6KXS - chains L and J of the 12 polymer chains in the assembly; structure by electron microscopy, 3.40 A resolution.

[Chain L]
Name: Immunoglobulin heavy constant mu
Source organism: Homo sapiens
Reference sequence: P01871 (IGHM_HUMAN); residues 229-576 here correspond to UniProt positions 106-453 (UniProt number = residue number - 123)
Chain sequence (383 residues; each row starts with the number of its first residue):
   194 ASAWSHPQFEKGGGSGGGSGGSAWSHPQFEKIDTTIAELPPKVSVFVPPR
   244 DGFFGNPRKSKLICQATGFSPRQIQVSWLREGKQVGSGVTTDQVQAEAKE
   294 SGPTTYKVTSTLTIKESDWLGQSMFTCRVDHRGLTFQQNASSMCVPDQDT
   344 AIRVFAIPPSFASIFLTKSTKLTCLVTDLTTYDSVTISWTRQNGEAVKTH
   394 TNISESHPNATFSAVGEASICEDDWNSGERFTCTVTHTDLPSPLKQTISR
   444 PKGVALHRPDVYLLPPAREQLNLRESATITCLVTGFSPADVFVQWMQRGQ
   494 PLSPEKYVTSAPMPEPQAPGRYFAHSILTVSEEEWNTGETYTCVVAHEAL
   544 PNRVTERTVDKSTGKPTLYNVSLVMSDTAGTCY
Disordered / not traced: 194-344, 445-448
Construct notes: expression tag (194-228)
Cystine bridges: Cys367-Cys426, Cys474-Cys536
Glycans and other covalent adducts: N-acetylglucosamine (NAG) linked to Asn563
From the paper describing this entry:
  - post-translational modification sites: Asn563
  - binding site for N-acetylglucosamine: Asn563
  - specificity-determining residues: Arg451, Arg514 (by similarity / conservation)

[Chain J]
Name: Immunoglobulin J chain
Source organism: Homo sapiens
Reference sequence: P01591 (IGJ_HUMAN); residues 1-136 here correspond to UniProt positions 24-159 (UniProt number = residue number + 23)
Chain sequence (136 residues; each row starts with the number of its first residue):
     1 EDERIVLVDNKCKCARITSRIIRSSEDPNEDIVERNIRIIVPLNNRENIS
    51 DPTSPLRTRFVYHLSDLCKKCDPTEVELDNQIVTATQSNICDEDSATETC
   101 YTYDRNKCYTAVVPLVYGGETKMVETALTPDACYPD
Disordered / not traced: 1-2, 70-97
Cystine bridges: Cys12-Cys100, Cys108-Cys133
Glycans and other covalent adducts: N-acetylglucosamine (NAG) linked to Asn48
Residues lining bound ligands: N-acetylglucosamine (NAG; 2-acetamido-2-deoxy-beta-D-glucopyranose): Arg4, Arg20, Ile22, Glu34, Asn36

[How chain L and chain J interact]
Inter-chain disulfides: Cys575(L)-Cys14(J)
Residue-residue contacts (42):
  Arg461(L) - Asn29(J)  hydrogen bond (side chain-backbone)
  Leu464(L) - Asn29(J)
  Asn465(L) - Asn29(J)
  Arg467(L) - Pro28(J)
  Glu525(L) - Asn29(J)  hydrogen bond
  Asn529(L) - Arg23(J)  hydrogen bond (backbone-side chain)
  Ser555(L) - Ile21(J)
  Lys558(L) - Val33(J)
  Pro559(L) - Val33(J)
  Thr560(L) - Ile32(J)
  Thr560(L) - Val33(J)  hydrogen bond (backbone-backbone)
  Leu561(L) - Ile32(J)  hydrophobic
  Leu561(L) - Val33(J)  hydrogen bond (backbone-backbone)
  Leu561(L) - Glu34(J)
  Leu561(L) - Arg35(J)  hydrogen bond (backbone-backbone)
  Tyr562(L) - Arg35(J)
  Asn563(L) - Asn36(J)  hydrogen bond
  Asn563(L) - Ile37(J)
  Val564(L) - Ile37(J)
  Ser565(L) - Ile37(J)  hydrogen bond (backbone-backbone)
  Leu566(L) - Ile39(J)
  Val567(L) - Ile39(J)  hydrogen bond (backbone-backbone)
  Val567(L) - Ile40(J)
  Val567(L) - Val41(J)  hydrogen bond (backbone-backbone)
  Met568(L) - Val41(J)  hydrophobic
  Ser569(L) - Val41(J)
  Ser569(L) - Pro42(J)
  Ser569(L) - Leu43(J)
  Asp570(L) - Pro42(J)
  Asp570(L) - Asn44(J)  hydrogen bond
  Gly573(L) - Asn45(J)
  Gly573(L) - Tyr103(J)
  Thr574(L) - Tyr103(J)
  Thr574(L) - Asp104(J)
  Thr574(L) - Arg105(J)  hydrogen bond (backbone-backbone)
  Cys575(L) - Lys11(J)
  Cys575(L) - Cys14(J)  disulfide
  Cys575(L) - Thr102(J)
  Cys575(L) - Tyr103(J)
  Cys575(L) - Asp104(J)
  Tyr576(L) - Lys11(J)
  Tyr576(L) - Arg105(J)
Interface residues without a listed pair, chain L (27 interface residues in all): Lys554, Gly557, Ala572
Interface residues without a listed pair, chain J (29 interface residues in all): Asn10, Ser19, Ile22, Glu30, Asp31, Arg38
From the paper, about this interface:
  - pairs named by the authors: Cys575(L)-Cys14(J) (covalent link), Tyr576(L)-Arg105(J)

[Overview]
27 residues of chain L face 29 of chain J across their interface, with 1 disulfide bond and 12 hydrogen bonds.
Polar pairs include Arg461(L)-Asn29(J), Glu525(L)-Asn29(J) and Asn529(L)-Arg23(J). The paper describes
contacts between Cys575(L) and Cys14(J) and Tyr576(L) and Arg105(J). The paper reports a binding site for
N-acetylglucosamine at Asn563(L); specificity determinants Arg451(L) and Arg514(L).
Chain L is Immunoglobulin heavy constant mu and chain J is Immunoglobulin J chain, both from Homo sapiens; the
structure, Cryo-EM structure of human IgM-Fc in complex with the J chain and the ectodomain of pIgR, was
determined by electron microscopy.
